Entry 5J3V (X-ray diffraction, 3.05 A resolution); this record covers chains A and C.

Chain A:
Protein: Transportin-1
Organism: Homo sapiens
UniProt: Q92973 (TNPO1_HUMAN); residues 1-890 here correspond to UniProt positions 9-898 (UniProt number = residue number + 8)
Sequence (854 residues; numbered 1 to 890; 36 numbers in that range are skipped by the numbering (no residue carries them; nothing is unmodelled there); the number before each row is that of its first residue):
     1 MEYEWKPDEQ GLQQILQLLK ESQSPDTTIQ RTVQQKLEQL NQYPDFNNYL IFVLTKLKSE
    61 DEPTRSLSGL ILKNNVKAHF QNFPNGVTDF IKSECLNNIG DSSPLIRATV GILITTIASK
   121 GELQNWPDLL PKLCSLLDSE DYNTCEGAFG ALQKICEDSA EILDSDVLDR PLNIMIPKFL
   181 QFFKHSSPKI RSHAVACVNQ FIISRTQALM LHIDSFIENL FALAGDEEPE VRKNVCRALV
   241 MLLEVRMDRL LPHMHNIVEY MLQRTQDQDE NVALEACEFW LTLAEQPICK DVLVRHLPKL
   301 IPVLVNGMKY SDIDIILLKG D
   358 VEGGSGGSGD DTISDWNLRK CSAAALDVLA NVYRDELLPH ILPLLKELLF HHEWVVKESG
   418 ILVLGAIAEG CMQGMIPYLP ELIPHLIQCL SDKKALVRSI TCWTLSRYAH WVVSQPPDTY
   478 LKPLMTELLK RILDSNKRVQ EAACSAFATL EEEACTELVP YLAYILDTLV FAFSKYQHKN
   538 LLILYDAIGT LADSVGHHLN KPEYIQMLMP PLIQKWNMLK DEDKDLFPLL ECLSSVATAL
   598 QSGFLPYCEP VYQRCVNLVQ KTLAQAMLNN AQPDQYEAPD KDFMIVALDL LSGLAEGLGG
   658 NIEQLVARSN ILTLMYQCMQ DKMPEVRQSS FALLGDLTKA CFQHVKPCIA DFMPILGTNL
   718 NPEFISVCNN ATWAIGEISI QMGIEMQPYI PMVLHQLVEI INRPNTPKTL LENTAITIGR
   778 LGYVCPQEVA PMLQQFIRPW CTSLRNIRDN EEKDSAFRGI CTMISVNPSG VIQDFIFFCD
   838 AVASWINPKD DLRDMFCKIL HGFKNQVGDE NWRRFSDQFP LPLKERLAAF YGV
Disordered / not traced: 1-7, 358-367, 889-890
Differences from the reference sequence: linker (360-366)
Curated features (UniProtKB/Swiss-Prot):
  - site (Important for interaction with cargo nuclear localization signals): Trp460, Trp730

Chain C:
Protein: Histone H3
Organism: Homo sapiens
Sequence (17 residues; row label = number of the first residue in the row):
    11 TGGKAPRKQL ATKAARK
From the paper describing this entry:
  - mutagenesis - K18A, K23A/R26A/K27A (1.5 fold), K23A, K27A: decreased binding to Transportin-1 (chain A)
  - mutagenesis - K14A/R17A/K18A/K23A/R26A/K27A, K14A/R17A/K18A: abolished binding to Transportin-1 (chain A)
  - post-translational modification sites: Lys14, Lys18 (citing earlier work)
  - mutagenesis - R26A: unchanged binding to Transportin-1 (chain A)

How chain A and chain C interact:
Pairs across the interface (37; chain A residue first):
  Ser502(A) with Arg26(C)
  Ala505(A) with Arg26(C)
  Thr506(A) with Arg26(C)
  Glu509(A) with Arg26(C), salt bridge; Lys27(C), salt bridge
  Leu539(A) with Thr22(C), hydrogen bond (backbone-side chain)
  Ile540(A) with Thr22(C)
  Asp543(A) with Thr22(C); Lys23(C); Arg26(C), salt bridge
  Thr547(A) with Arg26(C), hydrogen bond
  Phe584(A) with Leu20(C)
  Pro585(A) with Leu20(C), hydrophobic
  Glu588(A) with Arg17(C), salt bridge; Leu20(C)
  Ser591(A) with Arg17(C), hydrogen bond
  Ser592(A) with Arg17(C), hydrogen bond
  Asp639(A) with Lys18(C), salt bridge
  Ile642(A) with Lys18(C)
  Asp646(A) with Arg17(C)
  Glu653(A) with Lys14(C), salt bridge
  Gln685(A) with Pro16(C)
  Ala689(A) with Lys14(C)
  Asp693(A) with Lys14(C), salt bridge
  Ser723(A) with Ala15(C)
  Asn726(A) with Gly13(C); Lys14(C); Ala15(C), hydrogen bond (side chain-backbone)
  Asn727(A) with Lys14(C); Ala15(C), hydrogen bond (side chain-backbone)
  Trp730(A) with Gly13(C)
  Glu769(A) with Thr11(C)
  Asn770(A) with Gly12(C); Gly13(C), hydrogen bond (side chain-backbone)
  Ile804(A) with Thr11(C)
  Asn807(A) with Thr11(C)
  Glu809(A) with Thr11(C)
Interface residues without a listed pair, chain A (30 interface residues in all): Asp550
The authors on this interface:
  - pairs named by the authors: Glu509(A)-Arg26(C) (salt bridge), Asp543(A)-Arg26(C) (salt bridge), Thr547(A)-Arg26(C) (hydrogen bond), Ser591(A)-Arg17(C) (hydrogen bond), Ser592(A)-Arg17(C) (hydrogen bond), Asp639(A)-Lys18(C) (salt bridge), Asp646(A)-Arg17(C), Glu653(A)-Lys14(C) (salt bridge), Asp693(A)-Lys14(C) (salt bridge), Trp730(A)-Lys14(C) (hydrophobic contact), Gly13(C)-Trp730(A) (hydrophobic contact)
  - interface residues, chain C: Leu20(C), Thr22(C), Lys27(C)
  - hot spots on chain C (mutagenesis) - K14A: abolished binding to Transportin-1 (chain A)
  - hot spots on chain C (mutagenesis) - R17A (5-fold): decreased binding to Transportin-1 (chain A)

Summary:
30 residues of chain A face 13 of chain C across their interface; the contacts include 7 hydrogen bonds and 7
salt bridges. Among the polar pairs are Glu509(A)-Arg26(C), Glu509(A)-Lys27(C) and Asp543(A)-Arg26(C). The
authors report salt bridges between Glu509(A) and Arg26(C), Asp543(A) and Arg26(C) and Asp639(A) and Lys18(C)
among others; hydrogen bonds between Thr547(A) and Arg26(C), Ser591(A) and Arg17(C) and Ser592(A) and
Arg17(C); a contact between Asp646(A) and Arg17(C). The paper reports that K18A, K23A/R26A/K27A and K23A of
chain C, among others, reduce binding to Transportin-1 (chain A); interface residues Leu20(C), Thr22(C) and
Lys27(C); 9 substitutions were tested in all.
Here chain A is Transportin-1 and chain C is Histone H3, both from Homo sapiens. Entry 5J3V (Crystal structure
of human Karyopherin-beta2 bound to the histone H3 tail) was determined by X-ray diffraction.
